PDB entry 4QO7 | X-ray diffraction, 2.14 A resolution | chains A and B of the 4 polymer chains in the assembly

Chain A (and B):
Protein: L-lactate dehydrogenase A chain
Source organism: Homo sapiens
Notes: EC 1.1.1.27; chain B of this document is another copy of the same molecule, construct and numbering; everything in this record applies to it too
UniProt: P00338 (LDHA_HUMAN); residues 1-331 here correspond to UniProt positions 2-332 (UniProt number = residue number + 1)
Amino-acid sequence (331 residues; each row starts with the number of its first residue):
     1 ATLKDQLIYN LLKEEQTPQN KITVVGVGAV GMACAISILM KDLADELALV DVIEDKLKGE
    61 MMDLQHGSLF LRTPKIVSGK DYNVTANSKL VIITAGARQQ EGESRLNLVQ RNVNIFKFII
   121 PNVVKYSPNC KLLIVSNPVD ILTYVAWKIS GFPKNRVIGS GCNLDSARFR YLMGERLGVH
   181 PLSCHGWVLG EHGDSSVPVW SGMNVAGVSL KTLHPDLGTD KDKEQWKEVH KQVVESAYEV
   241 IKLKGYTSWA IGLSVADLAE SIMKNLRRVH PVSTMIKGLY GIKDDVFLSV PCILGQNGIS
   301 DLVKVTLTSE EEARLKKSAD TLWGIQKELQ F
Residues lining bound ligands:
  - 36V (trans-2-[(2-nitrophenyl)sulfanyl]-5-phenylcyclohexane-1,3-dione): N137, L164, D165, R168, H192, G193, D194, V233, V234, A237, Y238, I241, T247
  - NADH (NAI; 1,4-dihydronicotinamide adenine dinucleotide): V25, G26, V27, G28, A29, V30, G31, V50, D51, V52, I53, Y82, T94, A95, G96, A97, R98, I115, I119, V135, S136, N137, V139, S160, L164, H192, Y246, T247, I251
Swiss-Prot annotation at these positions:
  - active site: H192 (Proton acceptor)
  - binding site (NAD(+)): R98, N137
  - binding site (substrate): R105, N137, R168, T247
  - modified residue: A1 (N-acetylalanine), K4 (N6-acetyllysine), Y9 (Phosphotyrosine), K13 (N6-acetyllysine), T17 (Phosphothreonine), K56 (N6-acetyllysine), K80 (N6-acetyllysine), K117 (N6-acetyllysine), K125 (N6-acetyllysine), K223 (N6-acetyllysine), K231 (N6-acetyllysine), Y238 (Phosphotyrosine), K242 (N6-acetyllysine), T308 (Phosphothreonine), S309 (Phosphoserine), K317 (N6-acetyllysine), T321 (Phosphothreonine)
  - cross-link: K56 (Glycyl lysine isopeptide (Lys-Gly) (interchain with G-Cter in SUMO2))

Chain A / chain B interface:
Residue-residue contacts (111):
  T2(A) - E224(B)
  L3(A) - L213(B)  hydrophobic
  L3(A) - H214(B)
  L3(A) - E224(B)  hydrogen bond (backbone-side chain)
  K4(A) - R176(B)
  K4(A) - L177(B)
  Q6(A) - L213(B)  hydrogen bond (side chain-backbone)
  L7(A) - V205(B)  hydrophobic
  L7(A) - V208(B)  hydrophobic
  L7(A) - L210(B)  hydrophobic
  L7(A) - L213(B)  hydrophobic
  I8(A) - L177(B)
  I8(A) - V179(B)  hydrophobic
  M32(A) - W249(B)
  I36(A) - W249(B)  hydrophobic
  S37(A) - M40(B)
  M40(A) - S37(B)
  M40(A) - K41(B)
  M40(A) - L253(B)  hydrophobic
  K41(A) - M40(B)
  D55(A) - L243(B)
  K56(A) - L243(B)
  K58(A) - L243(B)
  G59(A) - V240(B)
  G59(A) - L243(B)
  G59(A) - K244(B)
  E60(A) - K244(B)  salt bridge
  E60(A) - W249(B)  hydrogen bond
  M62(A) - V240(B)  hydrophobic
  M62(A) - L243(B)  hydrophobic
  D63(A) - K244(B)  salt bridge
  D63(A) - T247(B)
  D63(A) - S248(B)  hydrogen bond (side chain-backbone)
  D63(A) - W249(B)  hydrogen bond (side chain-backbone)
  D63(A) - A250(B)  hydrogen bond (side chain-backbone)
  L64(A) - W249(B)  hydrophobic
  Q65(A) - Y171(B)  hydrogen bond
  H66(A) - A167(B)
  H66(A) - R168(B)  hydrogen bond
  H66(A) - S236(B)
  H66(A) - V240(B)
  H66(A) - A250(B)
  G67(A) - A250(B)
  G67(A) - L253(B)
  S68(A) - Y171(B)
  S68(A) - H180(B)
  L69(A) - A167(B)  hydrophobic
  L69(A) - R170(B)
  L69(A) - P181(B)
  L69(A) - L182(B)
  F70(A) - N163(B)
  F70(A) - A167(B)  hydrophobic
  F70(A) - L253(B)  hydrophobic
  F70(A) - S254(B)
  F70(A) - D257(B)
  L71(A) - H180(B)
  L71(A) - L253(B)  hydrophobic
  R72(A) - L182(B)
  A167(A) - H66(B)
  A167(A) - L69(B)  hydrophobic
  A167(A) - F70(B)  hydrophobic
  R168(A) - H66(B)  hydrogen bond
  R170(A) - L69(B)
  Y171(A) - Q65(B)  hydrogen bond
  Y171(A) - S68(B)
  R176(A) - K4(B)
  L177(A) - K4(B)
  L177(A) - I8(B)
  H180(A) - S68(B)
  H180(A) - L71(B)  hydrogen bond (side chain-backbone)
  P181(A) - L69(B)
  L182(A) - L69(B)
  L182(A) - R72(B)
  V208(A) - L7(B)  hydrophobic
  L210(A) - L3(B)  hydrophobic
  L213(A) - L3(B)  hydrophobic
  L213(A) - Q6(B)  hydrogen bond (backbone-side chain)
  L213(A) - L7(B)  hydrophobic
  H214(A) - L3(B)
  E224(A) - T2(B)
  E224(A) - L3(B)  hydrogen bond (side chain-backbone)
  W226(A) - L3(B)
  S236(A) - H66(B)
  E239(A) - K58(B)  salt bridge
  E239(A) - M62(B)
  V240(A) - M62(B)  hydrophobic
  V240(A) - H66(B)
  L243(A) - D55(B)
  L243(A) - K56(B)
  L243(A) - K58(B)
  L243(A) - G59(B)
  L243(A) - M62(B)  hydrophobic
  K244(A) - E60(B)  salt bridge
  K244(A) - D63(B)  salt bridge
  T247(A) - D63(B)
  S248(A) - D63(B)  hydrogen bond (backbone-side chain)
  W249(A) - M32(B)
  W249(A) - I36(B)  hydrophobic
  W249(A) - E60(B)  hydrogen bond
  W249(A) - D63(B)  hydrogen bond (backbone-side chain)
  W249(A) - L64(B)  hydrophobic
  W249(A) - W249(B)  hydrophobic
  A250(A) - D63(B)  hydrogen bond (backbone-side chain)
  A250(A) - H66(B)
  A250(A) - G67(B)
  L253(A) - M40(B)  hydrophobic
  L253(A) - G67(B)
  L253(A) - F70(B)  hydrophobic
  L253(A) - L71(B)  hydrophobic
  S254(A) - F70(B)
  D257(A) - F70(B)
Interface residues without a listed pair, chain A (59 interface residues in all): G178, V179, V205, L217, Y246
Interface residues without a listed pair, chain B (59 interface residues in all): L217, W226, E239, Y246

Overview:
Chain A and chain B each contribute 59 residues to their interface, with 17 hydrogen bonds and 5 salt bridges.
Polar contacts include E60(A)-K244(B), D63(A)-K244(B) and E239(A)-K58(B). Chain A binds NADH and compound 36V.
Chain A and chain B are both L-lactate dehydrogenase A chain (Homo sapiens); the structure, Lactate
Dehydrogenase A in complex with substituted 3-Hydroxy-2-mercaptocyclohex-2-enone compound 7, was determined by
X-ray diffraction (same publication as 4QO8).
